Entry 8QYF (X-ray diffraction, 2.33 A resolution); this record covers chains D and E of the 14 polymer chains in the assembly.

Chain D (and E):
Molecule: ATP-dependent Clp protease proteolytic subunit
From: Staphylococcus epidermidis
Notes: chain E of this document is another copy of the same molecule, construct and numbering; everything in this record applies to it too
UniProtKB: A0A0N1MQL5 (A0A0N1MQL5_STAEP); numbering as in UniProt (aligned over 1-194)
Sequence (200 residues; row label = number of the first residue in the row):
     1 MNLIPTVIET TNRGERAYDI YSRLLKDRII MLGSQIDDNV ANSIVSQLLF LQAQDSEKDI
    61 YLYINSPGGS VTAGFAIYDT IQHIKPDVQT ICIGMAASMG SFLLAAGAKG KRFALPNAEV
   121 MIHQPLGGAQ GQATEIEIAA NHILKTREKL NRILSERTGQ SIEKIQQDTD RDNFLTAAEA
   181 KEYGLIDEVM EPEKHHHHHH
Disordered / not traced: 1-3, 8-17, 193-200
Differences from the reference sequence: expression tag (195-200)
Covalent attachments: ixazomib (6V8) linked to Ser-98
Residues lining bound ligands: ixazomib (6V8; [(1R)-1-[2-[[2,5-bis(chloranyl)phenyl]carbonylamino]ethanoylamino]-3-methyl-butyl]boronic acid): Pro-67, Gly-68, Gly-69, Ser-70, Val-71, Ala-97, Met-99, His-123, Gln-124, Pro-125, Leu-126, Gly-127, Gly-128, His-142, Ile-143, Thr-146, Leu-150
What the authors report for this chain:
  - binding site for ixazomib: Ser-98
  - catalytic residues: Ser-98
  - catalytic residues: His-123, Asp-172 (citing earlier work)
  - mutagenesis - S98A: abolished catalytic activity

How chain D and chain E interact:
Pairs across the interface (52; chain D residue first):
  Ser-22(D) / Pro-5(E)
  Ser-22(D) / Thr-6(E)  hydrogen bond (side chain-backbone)
  Asp-38(D) / Gly-33(E)
  Asp-38(D) / Asn-65(E)  hydrogen bond
  Asp-38(D) / Pro-67(E)
  Asn-39(D) / Tyr-21(E)
  Asn-42(D) / Tyr-21(E)
  Asn-42(D) / Met-31(E)
  Asn-42(D) / Gly-33(E)
  Ser-43(D) / Ile-4(E)
  Ser-43(D) / Pro-5(E)
  Ser-43(D) / Tyr-21(E)  hydrogen bond (backbone-side chain)
  Val-45(D) / Met-31(E)  hydrophobic
  Val-45(D) / Ile-93(E)  hydrophobic
  Ser-46(D) / Ile-20(E)
  Ser-46(D) / Tyr-21(E)
  Ser-46(D) / Leu-24(E)
  Ser-46(D) / Met-31(E)
  Gln-47(D) / Pro-5(E)
  Gln-47(D) / Ile-20(E)
  Leu-49(D) / Tyr-63(E)
  Phe-50(D) / Val-7(E)  hydrophobic
  Phe-50(D) / Ile-20(E)  hydrophobic
  Phe-50(D) / Arg-23(E)
  Phe-50(D) / Leu-24(E)  hydrophobic
  Thr-72(D) / Gly-94(E)
  Thr-72(D) / Met-95(E)
  Thr-72(D) / Glu-119(E)
  Phe-75(D) / Asn-117(E)
  Ala-76(D) / Asn-65(E)
  Ala-76(D) / Ile-93(E)
  Ala-76(D) / Gly-94(E)
  Tyr-78(D) / Asn-117(E)
  Asp-79(D) / Leu-115(E)
  Asp-79(D) / Pro-116(E)
  Asp-79(D) / Asn-117(E)  hydrogen bond (side chain-backbone)
  Asp-79(D) / Ala-118(E)  hydrogen bond (side chain-backbone)
  Gln-82(D) / Pro-192(E)
  His-83(D) / Leu-115(E)
  His-83(D) / Met-190(E)
  His-83(D) / Glu-191(E)
  Gln-132(D) / Arg-171(E)  hydrogen bond
  Thr-134(D) / Arg-171(E)
  Glu-135(D) / Arg-171(E)  salt bridge
  Ile-138(D) / Arg-171(E)
  Ile-138(D) / Asp-172(E)
  His-142(D) / Glu-119(E)  salt bridge
  His-142(D) / Phe-174(E)
  Thr-146(D) / Glu-119(E)
  Lys-149(D) / Asn-117(E)  hydrogen bond (side chain-backbone)
  Lys-149(D) / Glu-119(E)  salt bridge
  Ile-153(D) / Asn-117(E)
Also at the interface, not in a pair above, chain D (31 interface residues in all): Tyr-18, Leu-25, Ala-41, Ala-53, Ala-73, Lys-145
Also at the interface, not in a pair above, chain E (30 interface residues in all): Asp-27, Thr-176, Glu-179

Overview:
Chain D and chain E form an interface of 31 and 30 residues respectively, with 7 hydrogen bonds and 3 salt
bridges. Among the polar pairs are Glu-135(D)/Arg-171(E), His-142(D)/Glu-119(E) and Lys-149(D)/Glu-119(E).
Ixazomib is covalently linked to Ser-98(D). From the paper: catalytic residues Ser-98(D), His-123(D) and
Asp-172(D); S98A of chain D abolishes catalytic activity.
Chain D and chain E are both ATP-dependent Clp protease proteolytic subunit (Staphylococcus epidermidis); the
structure, Crystal structure of ClpP from Staphylococcus epidermidis in complex with ixazomib, was determined
by X-ray diffraction, deposited together with 8CJ4.
